Entry 4DGP (X-ray diffraction, 2.30 A resolution); this record covers chain A.

Chain A:
Protein: Tyrosine-protein phosphatase non-receptor type 11
From: Homo sapiens
Notes: EC 3.1.3.48; fragment: N-SH2, C-SH2, and PTP domains
Reference sequence: Q06124 (PTN11_HUMAN); aligned to UniProt positions 1-528 over residues 1-528 (the alignment contains insertions or deletions, so no single offset holds)
Sequence (536 residues; numbered 1 to 536; the number before each row is that of its first residue):
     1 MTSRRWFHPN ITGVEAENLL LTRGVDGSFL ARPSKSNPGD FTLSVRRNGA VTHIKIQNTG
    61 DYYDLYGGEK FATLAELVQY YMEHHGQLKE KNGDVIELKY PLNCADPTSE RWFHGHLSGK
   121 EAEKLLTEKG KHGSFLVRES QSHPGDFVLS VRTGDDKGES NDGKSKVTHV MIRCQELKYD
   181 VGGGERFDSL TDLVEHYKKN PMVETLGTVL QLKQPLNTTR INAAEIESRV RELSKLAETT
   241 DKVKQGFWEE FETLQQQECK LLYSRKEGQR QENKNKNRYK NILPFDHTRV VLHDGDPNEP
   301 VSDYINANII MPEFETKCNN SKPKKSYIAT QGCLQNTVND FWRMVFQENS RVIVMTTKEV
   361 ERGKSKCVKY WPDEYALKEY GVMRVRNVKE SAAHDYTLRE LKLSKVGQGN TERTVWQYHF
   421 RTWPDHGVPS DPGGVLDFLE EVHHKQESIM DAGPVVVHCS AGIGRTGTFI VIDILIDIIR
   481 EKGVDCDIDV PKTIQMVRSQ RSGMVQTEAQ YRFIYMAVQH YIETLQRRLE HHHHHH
Unresolved in the structure: 1-2, 236-245, 295-301, 314-323, 529-536
Differences from the reference sequence: expression tag (529-536)
Swiss-Prot annotation at these positions:
  - active site: Cys459 (Phosphocysteine intermediate)
  - binding site (substrate): Asp425, Cys459 to Arg465, Gln506
  - modified residue: Thr2 (N-acetylthreonine), Tyr62 (Phosphotyrosine), Tyr66 (Phosphotyrosine)
From the paper describing this entry:
  - contacts within the chain: Asp61-Cys459 (water-mediated contact), Asp61-Arg362 (water-mediated contact), Asp61-Arg465 (water-mediated contact), Tyr62-Tyr279
  - catalytic residues: Cys459
  - disease-associated variants - T468M (46-fold): decreased catalytic activity
  - mutagenesis - D61Y, E76K, E76K/Y279C: increased catalytic activity
  - mutagenesis - E76K: abolished binding to SHP2 catalytic domain
  - disease-associated variants - T468M: increased binding to Gab1
  - mutagenesis - D61Y, E76K, T468M: increased binding to Gab1
  - disease-associated variants - T468M: increased signaling in response to EGF
  - mutagenesis - D61Y, E76K, T468M: increased signaling in response to EGF
  - mutagenesis - T468M (46-fold): decreased catalytic activity

Overview:
UniProt lists active-site residue Cys459 and 9 substrate-binding residues. From the paper: the catalytic
residue Cys459; D61Y, E76K and E76K/Y279C increase catalytic activity.
Chain A is Tyrosine-protein phosphatase non-receptor type 11 (Homo sapiens); the structure, The wild-type Src
homology 2 (SH2)-domain containing protein tyrosine phosphatase-2 (SHP2), was determined by X-ray diffraction
(same publication as 4DGX).
